Entry 6Y5I (electron microscopy, 5.50 A resolution (low resolution: residue-level contacts below are approximate; hydrogen-bond / salt-bridge calls are withheld)); this record covers chains F and E of the 6 polymer chains in the assembly.

[Chain F]
Molecule: X-31 Influenza Haemagglutinin HA2
From: unidentified influenza virus
Reference sequence: P03437 (HEMA_I68A0); residues 1-172 here correspond to UniProt positions 346-517 (UniProt number = residue number + 345)
Chain sequence (172 residues; each row starts with the number of its first residue):
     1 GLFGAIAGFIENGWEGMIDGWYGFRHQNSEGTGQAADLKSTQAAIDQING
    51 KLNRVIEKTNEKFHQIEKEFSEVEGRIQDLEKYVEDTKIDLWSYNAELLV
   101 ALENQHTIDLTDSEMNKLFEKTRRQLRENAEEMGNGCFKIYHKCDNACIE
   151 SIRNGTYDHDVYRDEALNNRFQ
Cystine bridges: C144-C148
Covalent attachments: N-acetylglucosamine (NAG) linked to N154
Reported in the primary citation:
  - mutagenesis - R54K, Q105K, H106A: decreased stability (citing earlier work)

[Chain E]
Molecule: X-31 Influenza Haemagglutinin HA1
From: unidentified influenza virus
Reference sequence: P03437 (HEMA_I68A0); residues 8-325 here correspond to UniProt positions 24-341 (UniProt number = residue number + 16)
Chain sequence (318 residues; each row starts with the number of its first residue):
     8 NSTATLCLGHHAVPNGTLVKTITDDQIEVTNATELVQSSSTGKICNNPHR
    58 ILDGIDCTLIDALLGDPHCDVFQNETWDLFVERSKAFSNCYPYDVPDYAS
   108 LRSLVASSGTLEFITEGFTWTGVTQNGGSNACKRGPGSGFFSRLNWLTKS
   158 GSTYPVLNVTMPNNDNFDKLYIWGIHHPSTNQEQTSLYVQASGRVTVSTR
   208 RSQQTIIPNIGSRPWVRGLSSRISIYWTIVKPGDVLVINSNGNLIAPRGY
   258 FKMRTGKSSIMRSDAPIDTCISECITPNGSIPNDKPFQNVNKITYGACPK
   308 YVKQNTLKLATGMRNVPE
Cystine bridges: C52-C277, C64-C76, C97-C139, C281-C305
Covalent attachments: N-acetylglucosamine (NAG) linked to N38, N81, N165, N285
Reported in the primary citation:
  - post-translational modification sites: N165
  - binding site for beta-D-mannopyranose: W222
  - mutagenesis - T30S: decreased stability (citing earlier work)

[Interface between chain F and chain E]
Disulfides between the chains: C137(F)-C14(E)
Residue-residue contacts (89):
  I6(F) - H17(E)
  I6(F) - M320(E)
  A7(F) - R321(E)
  E11(F) - V323(E)
  N12(F) - V323(E)
  N12(F) - P324(E)
  N12(F) - E325(E)
  G13(F) - H17(E)
  G13(F) - V323(E)
  G13(F) - E325(E)
  W14(F) - C14(E)
  W14(F) - L15(E)
  W14(F) - G16(E)
  W14(F) - H17(E)
  W14(F) - H18(E)
  W14(F) - A19(E)
  W14(F) - E325(E)
  E15(F) - A19(E)
  E15(F) - P324(E)
  E15(F) - E325(E)
  M17(F) - H18(E)
  W21(F) - H17(E)
  W21(F) - H18(E)
  W21(F) - T318(E)
  W21(F) - M320(E)
  Y22(F) - G16(E)
  Y22(F) - M320(E)
  G23(F) - L15(E)
  G23(F) - G16(E)
  F24(F) - C14(E)
  F24(F) - L15(E)
  R25(F) - L13(E)
  R25(F) - C14(E)
  H26(F) - T12(E)
  H26(F) - L13(E)
  Q27(F) - A11(E)
  Q27(F) - T12(E)
  I48(F) - T318(E)
  L52(F) - L316(E)
  I56(F) - L42(E)
  I56(F) - P293(E)
  K58(F) - P293(E)
  F63(F) - S266(E)
  H64(F) - S110(E)
  H64(F) - S266(E)
  K68(F) - K299(E)
  E69(F) - K299(E)
  I89(F) - K310(E)
  D90(F) - K310(E)
  W92(F) - K307(E)
  S93(F) - K310(E)
  E97(F) - Q311(E)
  V100(F) - K315(E)
  A101(F) - T28(E)
  A101(F) - I29(E)
  L102(F) - I29(E)
  E103(F) - L316(E)
  N104(F) - V26(E)
  N104(F) - K27(E)
  N104(F) - K315(E)
  N104(F) - L316(E)
  N104(F) - A317(E)
  Q105(F) - I29(E)
  Q105(F) - T30(E)
  T107(F) - G319(E)
  I108(F) - T28(E)
  I108(F) - I34(E)
  T111(F) - M320(E)
  M115(F) - L15(E)
  M115(F) - G16(E)
  L118(F) - L15(E)
  F119(F) - L15(E)
  T122(F) - L15(E)
  G136(F) - C14(E)
  G136(F) - L15(E)
  C137(F) - T12(E)
  C137(F) - L13(E)
  C137(F) - C14(E)  disulfide
  F138(F) - A11(E)
  F138(F) - T12(E)
  F138(F) - L13(E)
  K139(F) - T10(E)
  K139(F) - A11(E)
  I140(F) - T10(E)
  I140(F) - A11(E)
  H142(F) - S9(E)
  H142(F) - T10(E)
  K143(F) - S9(E)
  I149(F) - L13(E)
Other interface residues (no listed pair), chain F (62 interface residues in all): I10, G20, N28, S29, V55, K62, Q65, E67, A96, M133, Y141, I152, N169
Other interface residues (no listed pair), chain E (49 interface residues in all): N8, V36, T40, R109, K264, R269, D291, I300, T301, Y302, G303, C305, P306, L314

[Overview]
62 residues of chain F and 49 residues of chain E are in contact, with 1 disulfide bond. Covalently linked
N-acetylglucosamine: at N154(F). Covalently linked N-acetylglucosamine: at N38(E), N81(E), N165(E) and
N285(E). The paper reports a binding site for beta-D-mannopyranose at W222(E); R54K, Q105K and H106A of chain
F reduce stability.
Here chain F is X-31 Influenza Haemagglutinin HA2 and chain E is X-31 Influenza Haemagglutinin HA1, both from
unidentified influenza virus. Entry 6Y5I (Dilated form 1 of X-31 Influenza Haemagglutinin at pH 5 (State II))
was determined by electron microscopy (same publication as 6Y5G, 6Y5H, 6Y5J, 6Y5K and 6Y5L).
